Entry 7MW6 (electron microscopy, 3.22 A resolution); this record covers chains B and G of the 9 polymer chains in the assembly.

== Chain B ==
Name: Spike glycoprotein
Organism: Severe acute respiratory syndrome coronavirus 2
Reference sequence: P0DTC2 (SPIKE_SARS2); numbering as in UniProt (aligned over 1-1208)
Sequence (1288 residues; row label = number of the first residue in the row):
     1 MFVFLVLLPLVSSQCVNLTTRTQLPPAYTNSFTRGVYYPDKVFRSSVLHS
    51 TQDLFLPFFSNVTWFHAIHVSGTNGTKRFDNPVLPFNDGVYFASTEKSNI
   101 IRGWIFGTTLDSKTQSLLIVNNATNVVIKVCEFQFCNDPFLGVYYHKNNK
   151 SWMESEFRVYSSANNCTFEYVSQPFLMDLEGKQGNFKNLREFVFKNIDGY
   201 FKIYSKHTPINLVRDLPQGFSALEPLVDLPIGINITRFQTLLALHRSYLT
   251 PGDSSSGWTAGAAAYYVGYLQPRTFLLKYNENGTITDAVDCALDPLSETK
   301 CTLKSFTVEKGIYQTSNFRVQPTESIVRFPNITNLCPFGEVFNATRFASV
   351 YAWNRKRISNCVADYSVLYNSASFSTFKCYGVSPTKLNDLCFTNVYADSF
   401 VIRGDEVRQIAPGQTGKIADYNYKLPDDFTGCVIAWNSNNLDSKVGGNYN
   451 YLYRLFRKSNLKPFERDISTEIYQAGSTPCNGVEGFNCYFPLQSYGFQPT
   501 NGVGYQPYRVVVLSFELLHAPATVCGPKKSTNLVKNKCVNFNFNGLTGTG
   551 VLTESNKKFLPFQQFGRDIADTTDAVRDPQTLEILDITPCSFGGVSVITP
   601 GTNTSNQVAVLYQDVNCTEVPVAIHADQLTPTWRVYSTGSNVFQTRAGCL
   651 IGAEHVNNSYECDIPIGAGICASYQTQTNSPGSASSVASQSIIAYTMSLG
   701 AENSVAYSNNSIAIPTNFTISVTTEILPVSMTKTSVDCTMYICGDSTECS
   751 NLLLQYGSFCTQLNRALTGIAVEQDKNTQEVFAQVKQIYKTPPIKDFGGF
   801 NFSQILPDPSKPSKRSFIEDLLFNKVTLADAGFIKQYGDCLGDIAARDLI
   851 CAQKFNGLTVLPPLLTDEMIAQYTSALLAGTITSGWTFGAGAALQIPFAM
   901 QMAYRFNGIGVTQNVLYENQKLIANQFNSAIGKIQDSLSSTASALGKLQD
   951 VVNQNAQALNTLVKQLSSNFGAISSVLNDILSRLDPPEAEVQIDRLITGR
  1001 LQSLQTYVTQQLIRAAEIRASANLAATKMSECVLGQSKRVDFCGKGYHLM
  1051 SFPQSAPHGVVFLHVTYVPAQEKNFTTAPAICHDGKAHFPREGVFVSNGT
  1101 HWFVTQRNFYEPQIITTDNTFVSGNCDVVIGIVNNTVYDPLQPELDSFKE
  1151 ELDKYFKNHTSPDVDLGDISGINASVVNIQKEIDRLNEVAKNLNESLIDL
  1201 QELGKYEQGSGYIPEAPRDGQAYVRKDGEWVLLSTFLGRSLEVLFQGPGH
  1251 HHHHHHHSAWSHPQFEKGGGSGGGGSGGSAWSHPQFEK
Not modelled in the structure: 1-14, 71-74, 111-115, 147-150, 621-640, 676-689, 828-853, 1146-1288
Differences from the reference sequence: conflict G682 (Arg in P0DTC2), S683 (Arg in P0DTC2), S685 (Arg in P0DTC2), P986 (Lys in P0DTC2), P987 (Val in P0DTC2); expression tag (1209-1288)
Disulfide bonds: C15-C136, C131-C166, C291-C301, C336-C361, C379-C432, C391-C525, C480-C488, C538-C590, C617-C649, C662-C671, C743-C749, C1032-C1043, C1082-C1126
Covalent attachments: N-acetylglucosamine (NAG) linked to N17, N61, N122, N165, N234, N282, N331, N343, N603, N616, N657, N709, N717, N801, N1074, N1098, N1134
Swiss-Prot annotation at these positions:
  - region: N280 to C301 (Putative superantigen), R403 to D405 (Integrin-binding motif), N448 to F456 (Immunodominant HLA epitope recognized by the CD8+), P681, A684 (Putative superantigen), S816 to Y837 (Fusion peptide 1), K835 to F855 (Fusion peptide 2), D1163 to E1202 (Heptad repeat 2)
  - site: R815, S816 (Cleavage)
  - glycosylation: N17 (N-linked (GlcNAc...) (complex) asparagine), N61 (N-linked (GlcNAc...) (hybrid) asparagine), N74 (N-linked (GlcNAc...) (complex) asparagine), N122 (N-linked (GlcNAc...) (hybrid) asparagine), N149 (N-linked (GlcNAc...) (complex) asparagine), N165 (N-linked (GlcNAc...) (complex) asparagine), N234 (N-linked (GlcNAc...) (high mannose) asparagine), N282 (N-linked (GlcNAc...) (complex) asparagine), T323 (O-linked (GalNAc) threonine), S325 (O-linked (HexNAc...) serine), N331 (N-linked (GlcNAc...) (complex) asparagine), N343 (N-linked (GlcNAc...) (complex) asparagine), N603 (N-linked (GlcNAc...) (hybrid) asparagine), N616 (N-linked (GlcNAc...) (complex) asparagine), N657 (N-linked (GlcNAc...) (complex) asparagine), T676 (O-linked (GlcNAc...) threonine), T678 (O-linked (GlcNAc...) threonine), N709 (N-linked (GlcNAc...) (high mannose) asparagine), N717 (N-linked (GlcNAc...) (hybrid) asparagine), N801 (N-linked (GlcNAc...) (hybrid) asparagine) and 6 more in UniProt
  - natural variant: L5 (L5F: In strain: Iota/B.1.526), S13 (S13I: In strain: Epsilon/B.1.427/B.1.429), L18 (L18F: In strain: Beta/B.1.351, Gamma/P.1 and 1 more), T19 (T19I: In strain: Omicron/BQ.1.1, Omicron/XBB.1.5 and 1 more; T19R: In strain: Delta/B.1.617.2, Omicron/BA.2 and 4 more), T20 (T20N: In strain: Gamma/P.1), L24 to A27 (sequence variant, change not given here; In strain: Omicron/BA.2, Omicron/BA.2.12.1 and 6 more), P26 (P26S: In strain: Gamma/P.1), Q52 (Q52H: In strain: Omicron/EG.5.1), A67 (A67V: In strain: Eta/B.1.525, Omicron/BA.1), H69 to V70 (deletion: In strain: Alpha/B.1.1.7, Eta/B.1.525 and 5 more), G75 (G75V: In strain: Lambda/C.37), T76 (T76I: In strain: Lambda/C.37), 82 further natural variant entries in UniProt
  - mutagenesis: H69 to V70 (Increased incorporation of cleaved spike into virions), N121 (N121Q: Partial loss of biliverdin affinity), R190 (R190K: Partial loss of biliverdin affinity), N234 (N234Q: Increased resistance to neutralizing antibodies), N331 (N331Q: Reduced viral infectivity), N343 (N343Q: Reduced viral infectivity), L452 (L452R: Increased resistance to neutralizing antibodies. Decreases HLA binding to NF9 epitope. Increased binding affinity to human ACE2), Y453 (Y453F: Decreased HLA binding to NF9 epitope. Increased binding affinity to human ACE2), A475 (A475V: Increased resistance to neutralizing antibodies), V483 (V483A: Increased resistance to neutralizing antibodies), E484 (E484D: Increased replication in human TMEM106B overexpressing cells), F490 (F490L: Increased resistance to neutralizing antibodies and human covalescent sera neutralization), 12 further mutagenesis entries in UniProt

== Chain G ==
Name: Fab of antibody clone 2, light chain
Organism: Homo sapiens
Notes: antibody fragment or engineered binder
Sequence (265 residues; each row starts with the number of its first residue):
     1 MESDTLLLWVLLLWVPGSTGDIVLTQSPASLAVSLGQRATISCRASESVE
    51 YYGTSLMQWYQQKPGQPPKVLIYAASNVESGVPARFSGSGSGTDFSLNIH
   101 PVEEDDIAMYFCQQSRKVPWTFGGGTKLEIKRADAAPTVSIFPPSSEQLT
   151 SGGASVVCFTVAAPSVFIFPPSDEQLKSGTASVVCLLNNFYPREAKVQWK
   201 VDNALQSGNSQESVTEQDSKDSTYSLSSTLTLSKADYEKHKVYACEVTHQ
   251 GLSSPVTKSFNRGEA
Not modelled in the structure: 1-21, 133-159, 264-265
Disulfide bonds: C43-C112, C185-C245

== How chain B and chain G interact ==
Contacting residue pairs - 18 pairs, chain B then chain G:
  K417(B) - N77(G)
  L455(B) - N77(G)
  F456(B) - N77(G)
  A475(B) - L56(G)
  F486(B) - Q58(G)
  F486(B) - Y60(G)
  F486(B) - Q113(G)
  F486(B) - S115(G)
  F486(B) - W120(G)  hydrophobic
  N487(B) - L56(G)
  N487(B) - S115(G)
  N487(B) - W120(G)
  Y489(B) - Y73(G)
  F490(B) - Y73(G)  hydrogen bond (backbone-side chain)
  Q493(B) - Y73(G)
  Q493(B) - V78(G)  hydrogen bond (side chain-backbone)
  Q493(B) - E79(G)
  Q493(B) - S80(G)
Interface residues without a listed pair, chain G (13 interface residues in all): T54, A74

== In short ==
Chain B and chain G form an interface of 9 and 13 residues respectively, with 2 hydrogen bonds. Polar contacts
include F490(B)-Y73(G) and Q493(B)-V78(G). Covalently linked N-acetylglucosamine: at N17(B), N61(B), N122(B),
N165(B), N234(B) and N282(B) and 11 more.
Here chain B is Spike glycoprotein (Severe acute respiratory syndrome coronavirus 2) and chain G is Fab of
antibody clone 2, light chain (Homo sapiens). Entry 7MW6 (Structure of the SARS-CoV-2 Spike trimer with three
RBDs up in complex with the Fab fragment ...) was determined by electron microscopy (same publication as 7MW2,
7MW3, 7MW4 and 7MW5).
